PDB entry 8YNK | electron microscopy, 3.62 A resolution | chains B and I of the 8 polymer chains in the assembly

== Chain B ==
Protein: Caspase-8 subunit p10
Organism: Homo sapiens
UniProtKB: Q14790 (CASP8_HUMAN); residues 1-479 here = UniProt positions 1-479
Sequence (479 residues; row label = number of the first residue in the row):
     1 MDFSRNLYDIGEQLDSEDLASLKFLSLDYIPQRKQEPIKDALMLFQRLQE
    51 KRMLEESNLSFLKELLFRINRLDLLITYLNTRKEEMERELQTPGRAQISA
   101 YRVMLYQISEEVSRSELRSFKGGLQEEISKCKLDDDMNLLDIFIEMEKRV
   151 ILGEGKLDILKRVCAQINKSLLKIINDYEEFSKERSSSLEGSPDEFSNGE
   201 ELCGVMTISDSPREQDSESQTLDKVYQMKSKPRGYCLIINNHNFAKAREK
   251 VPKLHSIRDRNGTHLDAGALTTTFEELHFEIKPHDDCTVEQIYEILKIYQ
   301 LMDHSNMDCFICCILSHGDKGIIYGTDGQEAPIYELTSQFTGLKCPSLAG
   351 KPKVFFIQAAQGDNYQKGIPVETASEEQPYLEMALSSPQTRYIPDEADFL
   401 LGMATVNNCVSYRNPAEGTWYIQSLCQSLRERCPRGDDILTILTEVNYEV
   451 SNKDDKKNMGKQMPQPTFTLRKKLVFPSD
Not modelled in the structure: 183-479
Differences from the reference sequence: engineered mutation Gly122 (Phe in Q14790), Gly123 (Leu in Q14790), Ala360 (Cys in Q14790), Ala374 (Asp in Q14790), Ala384 (Asp in Q14790)
Swiss-Prot annotation at these positions:
  - active site: His317
  - site: Asp216, Ser217 (Cleavage)
  - modified residue: Ser188 (Phosphoserine), Ser211 (Phosphoserine), Lys224 (N6-acetyllysine), Tyr334 (Phosphotyrosine), Tyr380 (Phosphotyrosine), Ser387 (Phosphoserine), Arg413 (Microbial infection: ADP-riboxanated arginine)
  - natural variant: Arg248 (R248W: In CASP8D), Asp285 (D285H: Associated with protection against breast cancer)
  - mutagenesis: Asp73 (D73A: Abolishes binding to FLASH. Induces NF-kappa-B activation), Tyr380 (Y380E: Phosphomimetic mutant which does not affect interaction with PIK3R1 or DISC-mediated processing; Y380F: Abolishes phosphorylation at this site ...), Ser387 (S387A: Impaired CDK1-mediated phosphorylation and enhanced apoptosis), Arg413 (R413A: Abolished ADP-riboxanation by C.violaceum CopC)
Reported in the primary citation:
  - mutagenesis - E12A/F122G/L123G, N70A/F122G/L123G, E110A/F122G/L123G: unchanged binding to CASP8 and FADD-like apoptosis regulator subunit p43 (chain I)

== Chain I ==
Protein: CASP8 and FADD-like apoptosis regulator subunit p43
Organism: Homo sapiens
UniProtKB: O15519 (CFLAR_HUMAN); numbering as in UniProt (aligned over 1-181)
Sequence (181 residues; each row starts with the number of its first residue):
     1 MSAEVIHQVEEALDTDEKEMLLFLCRDVAIDVVPPNVRDLLDILRERGKL
    51 SVGDLAELLYRVRRFDLLKRILKMDRKAVETHLLRNPHLVSDYRVLMAEI
   101 GEDLDKSDVSSLIFLMKDYMGRGKISKEKSFLDLVVELEKLNLVAPDQLD
   151 LLEKCLKNIHRIDLKTKIQKYKQSVQGAGTS
Not modelled in the structure: 122-127, 177-181

== How chain B and chain I interact ==
Pairs across the interface (8; chain B residue first):
  Arg33(B) with Ser107(I), hydrogen bond
  Glu50(B) with Arg161(I), salt bridge; Ile162(I); Asp163(I)
  Lys51(B) with Ile162(I)
  Arg52(B) with Ile162(I); Asp163(I), salt bridge; Thr166(I)
Other interface residues (no listed pair), chain B (5 interface residues in all): Arg47
Other interface residues (no listed pair), chain I (7 interface residues in all): Asp105, His160
From the paper, about this interface:
  - hot spots on chain B (mutagenesis) - R33D/F122G/L123G, R52D/F122G/L123G: decreased binding to chain F

== Overview ==
Chain B and chain I form an interface of 5 and 7 residues respectively; the contacts include 1 hydrogen bond
and 2 salt bridges. Polar contacts include Glu50(B)-Arg161(I), Arg52(B)-Asp163(I) and Arg33(B)-Ser107(I). From
the paper: R33D/F122G/L123G and R52D/F122G/L123G of chain B reduce binding to chain F; E12A/F122G/L123G,
N70A/F122G/L123G and E110A/F122G/L123G of chain B leave binding to CASP8 and FADD-like apoptosis regulator
subunit p43 (chain I) unchanged.
Chain B is Caspase-8 subunit p10 and chain I is CASP8 and FADD-like apoptosis regulator subunit p43, both from
Homo sapiens; the structure, Structure of the Caspase-8/cFLIP death effector domain assembly, was determined
by electron microscopy (same publication as 8YM4, 8YM5, 8YM6, 8YNI, 8YNL, 8YNM and 8YNN).
